PDB entry 7QNQ | X-ray diffraction, 1.89 A resolution | chains A and C of the 4 polymer chains in the assembly

[Chain A (and C)]
Protein: Auxiliary relaxosome protein
Organism: Bacillus subtilis subsp. natto
Notes: chain C of this document is another copy of the same molecule, construct and numbering; everything in this record applies to it too
UniProt: E9RJ22 (E9RJ22_BACNA); numbering as in UniProt (aligned over 1-147)
Chain sequence (149 residues; row label = number of the first residue in the row; numbers below 1 keep their minus sign (Gly-1 is residue -1)):
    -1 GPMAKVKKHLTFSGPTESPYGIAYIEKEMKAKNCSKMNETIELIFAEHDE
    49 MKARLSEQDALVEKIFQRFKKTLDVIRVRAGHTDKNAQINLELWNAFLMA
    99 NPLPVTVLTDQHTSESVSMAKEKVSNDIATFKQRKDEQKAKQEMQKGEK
Disordered / not traced: -1 to 52, 129-147 (chain C: -1 to 53, 130-147)
Differences from the reference sequence: expression tag (-1 to 0)
Metal / ion sites: Mg2+ site 1: Asn88 (shared with 1 residue of chain B; Asn88(C) of chain C; 1 residue of chain D); Mg2+ site 2: Asn99 (shared with 1 residue of chain G)

[Interface between chain A and chain C]
Pairs across the interface (20; chain A residue first):
  Lys83(A) - Val122(C)
  Lys83(A) - Ser123(C)  hydrogen bond
  Lys83(A) - Ile126(C)
  Gln86(A) - Val122(C)
  Ile87(A) - Lys119(C)
  Ile87(A) - Val122(C)  hydrophobic
  Glu90(A) - Lys121(C)  salt bridge
  Glu90(A) - Val122(C)
  Leu91(A) - Ser114(C)
  Leu91(A) - Ala118(C)  hydrophobic
  Ser114(A) - Leu91(C)
  Ala118(A) - Leu91(C)  hydrophobic
  Lys119(A) - Ile87(C)
  Lys121(A) - Glu90(C)  salt bridge
  Val122(A) - Lys83(C)
  Val122(A) - Gln86(C)
  Val122(A) - Ile87(C)  hydrophobic
  Val122(A) - Glu90(C)
  Ser123(A) - Lys83(C)  hydrogen bond
  Ile126(A) - Lys83(C)
Also at the interface, not in a pair above, chain A (13 interface residues in all): Val115
Also at the interface, not in a pair above, chain C (13 interface residues in all): Val115

[Overview]
Chain A and chain C each contribute 13 residues to their interface, with 2 hydrogen bonds and 2 salt bridges.
Polar pairs include Glu90(A)-Lys121(C) and Lys83(A)-Ser123(C).
Chain A and chain C are both Auxiliary relaxosome protein (Bacillus subtilis subsp. natto); the structure,
Structure of the Aux2 relaxosome protein of plasmid pLS20, was determined by X-ray diffraction together with
7NUV from the same study.
